PDB entry 6DWI | X-ray diffraction, 2.39 A resolution | chains A and B

== Chain A ==
Molecule: 4462 Fab Light Chain
From: Homo sapiens
Notes: antibody fragment or engineered binder
Sequence (233 residues; row label = number of the first residue in the row; numbers below 1 keep their minus sign (Met-18 is residue -18)):
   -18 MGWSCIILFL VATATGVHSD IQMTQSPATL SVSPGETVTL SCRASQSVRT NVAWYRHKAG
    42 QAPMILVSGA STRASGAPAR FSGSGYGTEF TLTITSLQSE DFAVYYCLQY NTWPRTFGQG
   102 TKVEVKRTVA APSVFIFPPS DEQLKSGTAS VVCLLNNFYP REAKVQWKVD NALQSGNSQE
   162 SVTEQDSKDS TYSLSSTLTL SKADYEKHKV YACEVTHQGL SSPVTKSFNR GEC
Not modelled in the structure: -18 to 0, 212-214
Disulfide bonds: Cys23-Cys88, Cys134-Cys194

== Chain B ==
Molecule: 4462 Fab Heavy chain
From: Homo sapiens
Notes: antibody fragment or engineered binder
Sequence (243 residues; row label = number of the first residue in the row; numbers below 1 keep their minus sign (Met-18 is residue -18)):
   -18 MGWSCIILFL VATATGVHSQ VQLQHSGGGL EQPGGSLRIS CAASGFTFNT NDMSWVRQAP
    42 GKGLQWVSTI IGIDDTTHYA DSVRGRFTVS RDTSKNMVYL QMNSLRVEDT ALYYCVKNSG
   102 IYSFWGQGTL VTVSSASTKG PSVFPLAPSS KSTSGGTAAL GCLVKDYFPE PVTVSWNSGA
   162 LTSGVHTFPA VLQSSGLYSL SSVVTVPSSS LGTQTYICNV NHKPSNTKVD KKVEPKSCDK
   222 THT
Not modelled in the structure: -18 to 0, 130-138, 190-194, 217-224
Disulfide bonds: Cys22-Cys96, Cys143-Cys199

== Interface between chain A and chain B ==
Contacting residue pairs (63; chain A residue first):
  Tyr36(A) - Gly101(B)  hydrogen bond (side chain-backbone)
  Tyr36(A) - Tyr103(B)  hydrogen bond (side chain-backbone)
  His38(A) - Gln39(B)  hydrogen bond
  Ala43(A) - Tyr95(B)  hydrophobic
  Ala43(A) - Trp106(B)  hydrophobic
  Pro44(A) - Leu45(B)  hydrophobic
  Pro44(A) - Tyr95(B)
  Pro44(A) - Trp106(B)  hydrogen bond (backbone-side chain)
  Ile46(A) - Ile102(B)  hydrophobic
  Ile46(A) - Tyr103(B)
  Ile46(A) - Ser104(B)
  Ser49(A) - Ile102(B)
  Tyr87(A) - Gln39(B)  hydrogen bond
  Tyr87(A) - Lys43(B)
  Tyr87(A) - Gly44(B)
  Tyr87(A) - Leu45(B)  hydrophobic
  Leu89(A) - Gly101(B)
  Leu89(A) - Tyr103(B)  hydrophobic
  Tyr91(A) - Gly101(B)
  Tyr91(A) - Ile102(B)
  Trp94(A) - Trp47(B)  hydrophobic
  Trp94(A) - Thr50(B)
  Trp94(A) - His59(B)
  Pro95(A) - Trp47(B)  hydrophobic
  Arg96(A) - Trp47(B)
  Arg96(A) - Ser100(B)  hydrogen bond
  Arg96(A) - Tyr103(B)
  Phe98(A) - Val37(B)  hydrophobic
  Phe98(A) - Leu45(B)
  Phe98(A) - Gln46(B)
  Phe98(A) - Trp47(B)
  Phe118(A) - Leu127(B)
  Phe118(A) - Ala128(B)
  Phe118(A) - Ala140(B)
  Ser121(A) - Phe125(B)
  Ser121(A) - Pro126(B)
  Glu123(A) - Val124(B)
  Glu123(A) - Phe125(B)
  Glu123(A) - Lys212(B)  salt bridge
  Gln124(A) - Phe125(B)
  Gln124(A) - Lys146(B)
  Ser131(A) - Leu144(B)
  Ser131(A) - Lys146(B)
  Val133(A) - Leu127(B)  hydrophobic
  Leu135(A) - Phe169(B)  hydrophobic
  Leu135(A) - Val184(B)  hydrophobic
  Asn137(A) - His167(B)
  Asn137(A) - Thr186(B)  hydrogen bond
  Asn138(A) - His167(B)  hydrogen bond
  Gln160(A) - Val172(B)
  Gln160(A) - Leu173(B)  hydrogen bond (side chain-backbone)
  Gln160(A) - Gln174(B)
  Glu161(A) - Val172(B)
  Ser162(A) - Phe169(B)
  Ser162(A) - Pro170(B)  hydrogen bond (side chain-backbone)
  Ser162(A) - Val172(B)
  Val163(A) - Pro170(B)
  Thr164(A) - Phe169(B)
  Asp167(A) - His167(B)
  Ser174(A) - His167(B)  hydrogen bond
  Ser174(A) - Phe169(B)
  Leu175(A) - Phe169(B)  hydrophobic
  Ser176(A) - Phe169(B)
Other interface residues (no listed pair), chain A (35 interface residues in all): Asp1, Phe116, Ser127, Thr129
Other interface residues (no listed pair), chain B (37 interface residues in all): Asp62, Gly107, Leu141, Ser182

== Summary ==
35 residues of chain A face 37 of chain B across their interface; the contacts include 11 hydrogen bonds and 1
salt bridge. Polar contacts include Glu123(A)-Lys212(B), Tyr36(A)-Gly101(B) and Tyr36(A)-Tyr103(B).
Here chain A is 4462 Fab Light Chain and chain B is 4462 Fab Heavy chain, both from Homo sapiens. Entry 6DWI
(Structure of the 4462 Antibody Fab fragment bound to a Staphylococcus aureus wall techoic acid analog) was
determined by X-ray diffraction together with 6DW2, 6DWA and 6DWC from the same study.
